Entry 4WLH (X-ray diffraction, 1.28 A resolution); this record covers chains A and B.

[Chain A (and B)]
Protein: Kynurenine--oxoglutarate transaminase 1
Source organism: Homo sapiens
Notes: EC 2.6.1.7, 4.4.1.13, 2.6.1.64; chain B of this document is another copy of the same molecule, construct and numbering; everything in this record applies to it too
UniProt: Q16773 (KAT1_HUMAN); residues 1-422 here = UniProt positions 1-422
Amino-acid sequence (422 residues; numbered 1 to 422; the number before each row is that of its first residue):
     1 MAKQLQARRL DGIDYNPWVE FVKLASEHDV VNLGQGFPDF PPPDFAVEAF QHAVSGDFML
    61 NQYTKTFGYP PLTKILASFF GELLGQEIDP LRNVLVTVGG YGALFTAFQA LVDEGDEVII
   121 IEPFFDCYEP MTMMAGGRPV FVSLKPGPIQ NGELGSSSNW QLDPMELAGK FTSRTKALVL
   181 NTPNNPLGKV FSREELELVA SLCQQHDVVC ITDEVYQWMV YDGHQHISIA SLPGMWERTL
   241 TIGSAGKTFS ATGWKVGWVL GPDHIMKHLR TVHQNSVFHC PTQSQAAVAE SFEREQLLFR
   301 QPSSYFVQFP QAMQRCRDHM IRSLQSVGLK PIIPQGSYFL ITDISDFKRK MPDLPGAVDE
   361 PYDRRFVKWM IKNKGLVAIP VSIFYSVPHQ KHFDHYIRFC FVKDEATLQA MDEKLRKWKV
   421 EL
Disordered / not traced: 1-3, 147-152 (chain B: 1-3, 147-153)
Modified residues: Lys247 ((2S)-2-amino-6-[[3-hydroxy-2-methyl-5-(phosphonooxymethyl)pyridin-4-yl]methylideneamino]hexanoic acid; LLP)
UniProt features mapped onto this chain:
  - binding site (substrate): Gly36, Asn185, Arg398
  - modified residue: Lys247 (N6-(pyridoxal phosphate)lysine)
What the authors report for this chain:
  - conformationally variable residues (side-chain flip): Tyr101
  - catalytic residues: Lys247

[Interface between chain A and chain B]
Residue-residue contacts (149):
  Gln4(A) with Lys176(B)
  Leu5(A) with Leu111(B); Lys176(B), hydrogen bond (backbone-side chain); Val209(B), hydrophobic; His264(B); Ile265(B), hydrophobic
  Gln6(A) with Ala110(B); His268(B)
  Ala7(A) with Gln109(B); Ala110(B), hydrogen bond (backbone-backbone); Val112(B); Asp113(B)
  Arg8(A) with Asp113(B), hydrogen bond (backbone-side chain)
  Arg9(A) with Phe108(B); Gln109(B), hydrogen bond (side chain-backbone); Val112(B), hydrogen bond (side chain-backbone); Ala135(B), hydrogen bond (side chain-backbone)
  Leu10(A) with Ala110(B); His268(B); Val272(B), hydrophobic
  Ile13(A) with Thr271(B); Gln274(B), hydrogen bond (backbone-side chain); Asn275(B), hydrogen bond (backbone-side chain)
  Asp14(A) with Thr271(B); Gln274(B), hydrogen bond (backbone-side chain)
  Asn16(A) with Gln274(B); Phe278(B)
  Trp18(A) with Phe278(B), hydrophobic
  Val22(A) with Lys65(B)
  Phe37(A) with Met59(B), hydrophobic; Gln62(B); Tyr63(B), hydrophobic
  Pro38(A) with Met59(B); Gln62(B)
  Asp39(A) with Phe58(B); Met59(B)
  Phe40(A) with Phe58(B), hydrophobic; Gln62(B)
  Pro41(A) with Phe58(B)
  Pro42(A) with Asn61(B)
  Val47(A) with Asn61(B)
  Phe50(A) with Phe50(B), hydrophobic; Val54(B), hydrophobic; Gln283(B)
  Gln51(A) with Val54(B), hydrogen bond (side chain-backbone); Ser55(B), hydrogen bond
  Val54(A) with Val47(B); Phe50(B), hydrophobic; Gln51(B), hydrogen bond (backbone-side chain); Val54(B), hydrophobic
  Ser55(A) with Gln51(B)
  Phe58(A) with Asp39(B); Phe40(B), hydrophobic; Pro41(B)
  Met59(A) with Phe37(B), hydrophobic; Asp39(B)
  Asn61(A) with Pro42(B); Ala251(B); Thr252(B), hydrogen bond (backbone-backbone); Gly253(B), hydrogen bond (backbone-backbone); Trp254(B), hydrogen bond
  Gln62(A) with Phe37(B); Pro38(B); Phe40(B); Ser250(B), hydrogen bond (side chain-backbone); Ala251(B); Thr252(B), hydrogen bond; Gly253(B)
  Tyr63(A) with Phe37(B), hydrophobic; Lys247(B); Thr252(B), hydrogen bond (backbone-side chain); Gly253(B); Lys255(B)
  Tyr101(A) with Gln274(B), hydrogen bond (side chain-backbone); Ser276(B); Val277(B); Phe278(B), hydrophobic
  Gly102(A) with Ser276(B)
  Phe105(A) with Phe105(B), hydrophobic; Asn275(B); Ser276(B)
  Phe108(A) with Arg9(B)
  Gln109(A) with Ala7(B); Arg9(B), hydrogen bond (backbone-side chain); Met134(B)
  Ala110(A) with Gln6(B); Ala7(B), hydrogen bond (backbone-backbone); Leu10(B)
  Leu111(A) with Leu5(B)
  Val112(A) with Ala7(B); Arg9(B), hydrogen bond (backbone-side chain)
  Asp113(A) with Ala7(B); Arg8(B), salt bridge
  Glu114(A) with Arg8(B)
  Pro130(A) with Asn275(B)
  Met131(A) with Asn275(B); Ser276(B)
  Met134(A) with Gln109(B)
  Ala135(A) with Arg9(B), hydrogen bond (backbone-side chain)
  Lys176(A) with Leu5(B), hydrogen bond (side chain-backbone)
  Val209(A) with Leu5(B), hydrophobic
  Lys247(A) with Tyr63(B)
  Ser250(A) with Gln62(B), hydrogen bond (backbone-side chain)
  Ala251(A) with Asn61(B); Gln62(B)
  Thr252(A) with Asn61(B), hydrogen bond (backbone-backbone); Gln62(B), hydrogen bond; Tyr63(B), hydrogen bond (side chain-backbone)
  Gly253(A) with Asn61(B), hydrogen bond (backbone-backbone); Gln62(B); Tyr63(B); Pro281(B); Thr282(B), hydrogen bond (backbone-backbone)
  Trp254(A) with Asn61(B), hydrogen bond; Pro281(B); Gln283(B), hydrogen bond
  Lys255(A) with Tyr63(B); Val277(B), hydrogen bond (side chain-backbone); His279(B), hydrogen bond
  His264(A) with Leu5(B)
  Ile265(A) with Leu5(B), hydrophobic
  His268(A) with Gln6(B); Leu10(B)
  Thr271(A) with Ile13(B); Asp14(B)
  Val272(A) with Leu10(B), hydrophobic
  Gln274(A) with Ile13(B); Asp14(B); Tyr15(B), hydrogen bond (side chain-backbone); Asn16(B), hydrogen bond; Tyr101(B), hydrogen bond (backbone-side chain)
  Asn275(A) with Ile13(B), hydrogen bond (side chain-backbone); Phe105(B); Pro130(B); Met131(B)
  Ser276(A) with Tyr101(B); Gly102(B); Phe105(B); Met131(B)
  Val277(A) with Val98(B), hydrophobic; Tyr101(B); Lys255(B), hydrogen bond (backbone-side chain)
  Phe278(A) with Tyr101(B)
  His279(A) with Lys255(B), hydrogen bond
  Pro281(A) with Gly253(B); Trp254(B)
  Thr282(A) with Gly253(B), hydrogen bond (backbone-backbone)
  Gln283(A) with Phe50(B); Trp254(B), hydrogen bond
Other interface residues (no listed pair), chain A (70 interface residues in all): Tyr15, Ser26, Gly36, Val98, Cys280
Other interface residues (no listed pair), chain B (68 interface residues in all): Gln4, Trp18, Gly36, Cys280

[Overview]
70 residues of chain A and 68 residues of chain B are in contact, with 42 hydrogen bonds and 1 salt bridge.
Polar pairs include Asp113(A)-Arg8(B), Leu5(A)-Lys176(B) and Arg9(A)-Gln109(B). Curated annotation (UniProt)
lists 3 substrate-binding residues on chain A. From the paper: the catalytic residue Lys247(A); conformational
variability at Tyr101(A).
Chain A and chain B are both Kynurenine--oxoglutarate transaminase 1 (Homo sapiens); the structure, High
resolution crystal structure of human kynurenine aminotransferase-I bound to PLP cofactor, was determined by
X-ray diffraction together with 4WLJ from the same study.
